6TN1 - chain AAA; structure by X-ray diffraction, 0.98 A resolution.

== Chain AAA ==
Protein: Lysosomal acid glucosylceramidase
Source organism: Homo sapiens
Notes: EC 3.2.1.45, 2.4.1.-, 3.2.1.104
Reference sequence: P04062 (GLCM_HUMAN); residues 1-497 here correspond to UniProt positions 40-536 (UniProt number = residue number + 39)
Amino-acid sequence (497 residues; each row starts with the number of its first residue):
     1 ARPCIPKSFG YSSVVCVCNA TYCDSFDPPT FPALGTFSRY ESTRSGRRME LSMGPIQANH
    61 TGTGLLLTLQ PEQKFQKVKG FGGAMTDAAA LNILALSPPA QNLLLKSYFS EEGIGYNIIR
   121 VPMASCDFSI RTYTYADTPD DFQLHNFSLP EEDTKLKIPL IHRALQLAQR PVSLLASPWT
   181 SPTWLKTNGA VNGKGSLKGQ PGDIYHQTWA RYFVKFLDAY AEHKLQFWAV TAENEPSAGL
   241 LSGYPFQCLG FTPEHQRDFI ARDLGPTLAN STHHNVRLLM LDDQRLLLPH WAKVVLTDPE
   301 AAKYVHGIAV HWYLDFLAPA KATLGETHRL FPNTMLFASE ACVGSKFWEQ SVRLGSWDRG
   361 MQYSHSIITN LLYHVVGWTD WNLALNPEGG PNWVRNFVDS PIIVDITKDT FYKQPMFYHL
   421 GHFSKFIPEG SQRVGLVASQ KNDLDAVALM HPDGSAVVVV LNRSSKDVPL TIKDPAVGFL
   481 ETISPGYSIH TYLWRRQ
Unresolved in the structure: 27
Cystine bridges: Cys4-Cys16, Cys18-Cys23
Covalent attachments: N-acetylglucosamine (NAG) linked to Asn19, Asn146
Metal / ion sites: Mg2+ site 1: Leu66, Thr68, Val437; Mg2+ site 2 near Asn102 (its only coordinating residue here); Mg2+ site 3: Leu217, Leu225; Mg2+ site 4 near Gln226 (its only coordinating residue here); Mg2+ site 5: Glu235, Glu340; Mg2+ site 6 near Asp399 (its only coordinating residue here)
Residues lining bound ligands: glutamine (GLN): Leu34, Arg495, Arg496, Gln497
Curated features (UniProtKB/Swiss-Prot):
  - active site: Glu235 (Proton donor), Glu340 (Nucleophile)
  - glycosylation (N-linked (GlcNAc...) asparagine): Asn19, Asn59, Asn146, Asn270, Asn462
Reported in the primary citation:
  - catalytic residues: Glu235, Glu340 (citing earlier work)
  - post-translational modification sites: Asn19, Asn146
  - conformationally variable residues (loop rearrangement, side-chain flip): Phe26 to Phe31, Glu235, Tyr313, Leu314 to Pro319, Gly344 to Gln350
  - Mg2+ coordination: Glu235, Glu340

== Overview ==
Chain AAA binds glutamine. Covalently linked N-acetylglucosamine: at Asn19 and Asn146. Leu66, Thr68 and Val437
coordinate Mg2+ site 1. Leu217 and Leu225 coordinate Mg2+ site 3. UniProt lists active-site residues Glu235
and Glu340. From the paper: catalytic residues Glu235 and Glu340; Mg2+ coordination by Glu235 and Glu340.
Chain AAA is Lysosomal acid glucosylceramidase (Homo sapiens); the structure, Unliganded Crystal Structure of
Recombinant GBA, was determined by X-ray diffraction (same publication as 6TJK and 6TJQ).
